8GLX - chains E and F of the 10 polymer chains in the assembly; structure by electron microscopy, 3.88 A resolution.

# Chain E (and F)
Name: Transposon Tn7 transposition protein TnsC
Source organism: Escherichia coli
Notes: chain F of this document is another copy of the same molecule, construct and numbering; everything in this record applies to it too
UniProtKB: P05846 (TNSC_ECOLX); residue numbers follow UniProt; this construct covers 1-503
Amino-acid sequence (523 residues; numbered 1 to 523; the number before each row is that of its first residue):
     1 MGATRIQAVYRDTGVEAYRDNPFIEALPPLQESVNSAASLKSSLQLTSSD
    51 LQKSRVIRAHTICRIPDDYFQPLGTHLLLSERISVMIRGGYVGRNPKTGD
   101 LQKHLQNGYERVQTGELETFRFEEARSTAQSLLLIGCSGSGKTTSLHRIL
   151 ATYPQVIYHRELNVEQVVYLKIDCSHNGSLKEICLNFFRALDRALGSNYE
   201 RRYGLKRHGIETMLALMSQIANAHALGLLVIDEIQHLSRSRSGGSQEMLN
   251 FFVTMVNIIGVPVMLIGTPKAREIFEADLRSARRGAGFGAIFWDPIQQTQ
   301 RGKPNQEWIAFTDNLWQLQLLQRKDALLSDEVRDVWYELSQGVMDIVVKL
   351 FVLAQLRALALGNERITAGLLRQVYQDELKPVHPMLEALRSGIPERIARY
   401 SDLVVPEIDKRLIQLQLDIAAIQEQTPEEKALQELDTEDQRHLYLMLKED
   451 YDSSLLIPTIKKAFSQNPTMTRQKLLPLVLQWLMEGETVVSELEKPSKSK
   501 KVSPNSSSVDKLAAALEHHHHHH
Disordered / not traced: 1-2, 125-129, 486-523 (chain F: 1-3, 486-523)
Sequence notes: engineered mutation Gly-2 (Ser in P05846); expression tag (504-523)
Ion coordination: Mg2+: Thr-143 (together with ADP)
Residues lining bound ligands: ADP (adenosine-5'-diphosphate): Pro-66, Tyr-69, Phe-70, Gln-71, Cys-137, Ser-138, Gly-139, Ser-140, Gly-141, Lys-142, Thr-143, Thr-144, Met-344, Asp-345, Val-348

# Chain E / chain F interface
Pairs across the interface (57):
  Glu-16(E) / Gln-45(F)  hydrogen bond
  Ala-38(E) / Glu-424(F)
  Ser-48(E) / Glu-449(F)  hydrogen bond
  Gly-74(E) / Ala-420(F)
  Leu-77(E) / Glu-424(F)
  Leu-78(E) / Gln-416(F)
  Leu-78(E) / Leu-417(F)  hydrophobic
  Glu-81(E) / Val-56(F)
  Glu-81(E) / Ile-57(F)
  Gln-102(E) / Arg-5(F)  hydrogen bond (side chain-backbone)
  Gln-106(E) / Gln-7(F)
  Tyr-109(E) / Ile-6(F)  hydrophobic
  Tyr-109(E) / Gln-7(F)
  Tyr-109(E) / Val-9(F)  hydrogen bond (side chain-backbone)
  Tyr-109(E) / Ala-26(F)  hydrogen bond (side chain-backbone)
  Glu-110(E) / Val-9(F)
  Val-112(E) / Pro-29(F)
  Gln-113(E) / Val-9(F)
  Gln-113(E) / Arg-11(F)
  Gln-113(E) / Leu-27(F)  hydrogen bond (side chain-backbone)
  Thr-114(E) / Arg-11(F)
  Glu-118(E) / Gln-31(F)  hydrogen bond (backbone-side chain)
  Glu-118(E) / Asn-35(F)
  Thr-119(E) / Ser-39(F)  hydrogen bond
  Phe-122(E) / Ile-6(F)  hydrophobic
  Phe-122(E) / Ala-151(F)
  Phe-122(E) / Thr-152(F)
  Glu-124(E) / Thr-4(F)
  Arg-280(E) / His-176(F)
  Arg-283(E) / Thr-143(F)
  Arg-283(E) / His-147(F)
  Arg-284(E) / Asp-67(F)
  Ala-290(E) / Ile-413(F)
  Ile-291(E) / Ile-413(F)  hydrophobic
  Asp-294(E) / Leu-417(F)
  Arg-301(E) / Arg-411(F)
  Glu-307(E) / Ala-421(F)
  Ala-326(E) / His-442(F)
  Ala-326(E) / Leu-445(F)
  Leu-327(E) / Glu-438(F)
  Leu-327(E) / Arg-441(F)
  Leu-327(E) / His-442(F)
  Leu-327(E) / Leu-445(F)  hydrophobic
  Glu-449(E) / Gln-473(F)
  Asp-450(E) / Arg-472(F)  salt bridge
  Asp-450(E) / Gln-473(F)
  Tyr-451(E) / Gln-473(F)  hydrogen bond (side chain-backbone)
  Tyr-451(E) / Lys-474(F)
  Gln-473(E) / Tyr-451(F)  hydrogen bond
  Gln-473(E) / Met-484(F)  hydrogen bond
  Pro-477(E) / Met-484(F)  hydrophobic
  Leu-480(E) / Leu-476(F)  hydrophobic
  Leu-480(E) / Pro-477(F)  hydrophobic
  Leu-480(E) / Leu-480(F)  hydrophobic
  Met-484(E) / Lys-474(F)  hydrogen bond (backbone-side chain)
  Met-484(E) / Pro-477(F)  hydrophobic
  Glu-485(E) / Lys-474(F)
Also at the interface, not in a pair above, chain E (47 interface residues in all): Pro-72, Thr-75, Arg-82, Val-85, Leu-105, Arg-121, Phe-292, Gln-317, His-442, Met-446, Leu-447
Also at the interface, not in a pair above, chain F (53 interface residues in all): Pro-28, His-60, Thr-144, Arg-148, Tyr-153, Pro-154, Ser-175, Lys-410, Met-446, Lys-448, Asp-450, Leu-478

# In short
Chain E and chain F form an interface of 47 and 53 residues respectively, with 12 hydrogen bonds and 1 salt
bridge. Polar contacts include Asp-450(E)/Arg-472(F), Glu-16(E)/Gln-45(F) and Ser-48(E)/Glu-449(F). Chain E
binds ADP.
Chain E and chain F are both Transposon Tn7 transposition protein TnsC (Escherichia coli); the structure,
CryoEM structure of the TnsC(1-503)-TnsD(1-318)-DNA complex in a 6:2:1 stoichiometry from E. coli Tn7, was
determined by electron microscopy together with 8GLU, 8GLW, 8VCJ and 8VCT from the same study.
